PDB entry 3B3A | X-ray diffraction, 1.50 A resolution | chain A

# Chain A
Protein: Protein DJ-1
From: Homo sapiens
UniProtKB: Q99497 (PARK7_HUMAN); residues 1-189 here = UniProt positions 1-189
Chain sequence (192 residues; row label = number of the first residue in the row; numbers below 1 keep their minus sign (Gly-2 is residue -2)):
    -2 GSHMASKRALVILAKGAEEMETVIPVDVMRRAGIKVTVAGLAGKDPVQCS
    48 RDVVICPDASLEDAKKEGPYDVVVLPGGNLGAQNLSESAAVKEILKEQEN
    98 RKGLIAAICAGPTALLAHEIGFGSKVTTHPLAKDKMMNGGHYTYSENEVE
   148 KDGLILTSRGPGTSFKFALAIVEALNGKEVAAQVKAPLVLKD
Unresolved in the structure: -2 to 1, 189
Sequence notes: expression tag (-2 to 0); engineered mutation Glu145 (Arg in Q99497), Lys163 (Glu in Q99497)
Curated features (UniProtKB/Swiss-Prot):
  - active site: Cys106 (Nucleophile), His126
  - site: Asp149, Gly150 (Cleavage)
  - modified residue: Ala2 (N-acetylalanine), Tyr67 (Phosphotyrosine), Cys106 (Cysteine sulfinic acid (-SO2H)), Lys148 (N6-acetyllysine), Lys182 (N6-succinyllysine)
  - lipidation (S-palmitoyl cysteine): Cys46, Cys53, Cys106
  - cross-link: Lys130 (Glycyl lysine isopeptide (Lys-Gly) (interchain with G-Cter in SUMO))
  - natural variant: Leu10 (L10P: In PARK7; uncertain significance), Met26 (M26I: In PARK7), Ala39 (A39S: Found in early-onset Parkinson disease with digenic inheritance), Gln45 (deletion: In PARK7), Glu64 (E64D: In PARK7), Ala104 (A104T: In PARK7), Asp149 (D149A: In PARK7), Lys163 (E163K: In PARK7; uncertain significance; this construct carries the variant), Leu166 (L166P: In PARK7)
  - mutagenesis: Leu10 (L10P: Abolishes detoxification activity on methylglyocal-adducted CoA), Glu18 (E18A: Strongly decreases enzymatic activity. Almost abolishes detoxification activity on methylglyocal-adducted CoA; E18D: Strongly decreases enzymatic activity ...), Cys46 (C46A: Reduces protein stability. No effect on oxidation; C46A: Reduces protein stability. No effect on oxidation. Reduced localization in lipid rafts; when associated with A-106 ...), Val51 (V51A: Disrupts dimer formation and strongly reduces ability to eliminate hydrogen peroxide), Cys53 (C53A: Strongly reduces chaperone activity and ability to eliminate hydrogen peroxide; C53S: No effect on mitochondrial translocation neither on deglycase activity), Cys106 (C106A: Abolishes enzymatic activity. Abolishes oxidation, association with mitochondria and protease activity. No effect on chaperone activity. Reduces binding to OTUD7B ...), His126 (H126A: Strongly decreases enzymatic activity), Lys130 (K130R: Partially compensates for loss of stability; when associated with P-166), Ala179 (A179T: No effect on detoxification activity on methylglyocal-adducted CoA)
What the authors report for this chain:
  - contacts within the chain: Glu145-Lys163 (salt bridge)
  - conformationally variable residues (order/disorder transition): Lys163
  - mutagenesis - R145E/E163K: decreased stability
  - disease-associated variants - E163K (Tm 55.1 degC): decreased stability
  - disease-associated variants - E163K: unchanged binding to exist as dimers in solution

# In short
From UniProt: active-site residues Cys106 and His126 and 9 mutagenesis sites. The paper reports that
R145E/E163K and E163K reduce stability; conformational variability at Lys163.
Chain A is Protein DJ-1 (Homo sapiens); the structure, Structure of E163K/R145E DJ-1, was determined by X-ray
diffraction (same publication as 2RK3, 2RK4, 2RK6, 3B36 and 3B38).
